Entry 8CBT (X-ray diffraction, 2.14 A resolution); this record covers chains B and D of the 4 polymer chains in the assembly.

[Chain B (and D)]
Molecule: Integrase
Source organism: Human immunodeficiency virus 1
Notes: EC 2.7.7.-, 3.1.-.-; chain D of this document is another copy of the same molecule, construct and numbering; everything in this record applies to it too
UniProt: P12497 (POL_HV1N5); the construct has insertions or renumbered stretches relative to UniProt, so the offset changes along the chain: -19 to 49 = UniProt 1367-1435; 50-212 = UniProt 1197-1359
Amino-acid sequence (233 residues; each row starts with the number of its first residue; numbers below 1 keep their minus sign (Ser-20 is residue -20)):
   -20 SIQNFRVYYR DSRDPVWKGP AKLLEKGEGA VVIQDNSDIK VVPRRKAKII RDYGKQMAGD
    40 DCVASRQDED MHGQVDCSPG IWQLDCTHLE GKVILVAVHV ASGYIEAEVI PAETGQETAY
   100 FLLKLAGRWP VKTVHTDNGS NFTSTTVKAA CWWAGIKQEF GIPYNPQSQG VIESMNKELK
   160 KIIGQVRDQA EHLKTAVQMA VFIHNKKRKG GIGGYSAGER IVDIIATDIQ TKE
Disordered / not traced: -20 to 56, 140-148, 190-192, 209-212 (chain D: -20 to 56, 140-147, 189-192, 211-212)
Sequence notes: expression tag (-20); engineered mutation Glu4 (Trp1390 in P12497), Lys185 (Phe1332 in P12497)
Ion coordination: Mg2+: Asp64, Asp116
Ligand contacts:
  - W2Q ((2S)-2-[3-cyclopropyl-2-(3,4-dihydro-2H-chromen-6-yl)-6-methyl-phenyl]-2-cyclopropyloxy-ethanoic acid), molecule 1: Gln95, Ala98, Tyr99, Leu102, Thr124, Thr125, Ala128, Ala129, Trp132
  - W2Q, molecule 2: Gln168, Ala169, Glu170, His171, Thr174, Met178
Swiss-Prot annotation at these positions:
  - DNA-binding region: Phe-16 to Asp31 (Integrase-type)
  - binding site (Mg(2+)): Asp64, Asp116, Glu152
Reported in the primary citation:
  - binding site for W2Q: Glu170, His171
  - mutagenesis - T174I: decreased growth

[How chain B and chain D interact]
Residue-residue contacts (46):
  Tyr83(B) with Arg107(D)
  Glu85(B) with Arg107(D)
  Glu87(B) with Tyr99(D), hydrogen bond; Lys103(D), salt bridge
  Gln95(B) with His171(D), hydrogen bond
  Glu96(B) with Lys173(D), salt bridge
  Tyr99(B) with Glu87(D), hydrogen bond; Lys173(D); Gln177(D), hydrogen bond
  Leu102(B) with Thr174(D)
  Lys103(B) with Glu87(D), salt bridge; Gln177(D)
  Ala105(B) with Phe181(D); Lys185(D)
  Gly106(B) with Phe181(D); Asn184(D), hydrogen bond (backbone-side chain)
  Arg107(B) with Tyr83(D); Glu85(D); Arg107(D)
  Trp108(B) with Trp108(D), hydrophobic; Lys185(D)
  Trp132(B) with Met178(D), hydrophobic; Phe181(D), hydrophobic
  His171(B) with Gln95(D), hydrogen bond
  Lys173(B) with Tyr99(D)
  Thr174(B) with Leu102(D)
  Gln177(B) with Tyr99(D), hydrogen bond; Lys103(D)
  Met178(B) with Trp132(D), hydrophobic
  Phe181(B) with Ala105(D); Gly106(D); Trp132(D), hydrophobic
  Asn184(B) with Gly106(D), hydrogen bond (side chain-backbone)
  Lys185(B) with Ala105(D), hydrogen bond (side chain-backbone); Trp108(D)
  Tyr194(B) with Ile208(D), hydrophobic
  Glu198(B) with Ile208(D)
  Val201(B) with Val201(D); Ile204(D), hydrophobic; Ala205(D)
  Asp202(B) with Gln209(D), hydrogen bond
  Ile204(B) with Val201(D), hydrophobic
  Ala205(B) with Val201(D); Ala205(D), hydrophobic
  Ile208(B) with Tyr194(D), hydrophobic; Glu198(D)
Other interface residues (no listed pair), chain B (33 interface residues in all): Val88, Pro109, Ala133, Ile182, Thr206
Other interface residues (no listed pair), chain D (32 interface residues in all): Val88, Pro109, Ala133, Ile182, Asp202

[Overview]
Chain B and chain D form an interface of 33 and 32 residues respectively, with 10 hydrogen bonds and 3 salt
bridges. Polar contacts include Glu87(B)-Lys103(D), Glu96(B)-Lys173(D) and Glu87(B)-Tyr99(D). Ligands of chain
B: compound W2Q. From the paper: a binding site for W2Q at Glu170(B) and His171(B); T174I of chain B reduces
growth.
Both chains are Integrase (Human immunodeficiency virus 1). Entry 8CBT (HIV-1 Integrase Catalytic Core Domain
and C-Terminal Domain in Complex with Allosteric Integrase Inhibitor MUT872) was determined by X-ray
diffraction (same publication as 8BV2, 8CBR, 8CBS, 8CBU and 8CBV).
